Entry 5I3I (X-ray diffraction, 2.20 A resolution); this record covers chains A and B.

[Chain A (and B)]
Protein: Triosephosphate isomerase, glycosomal
From: Trypanosoma brucei brucei
Notes: EC 5.3.1.1; chain B of this document is another copy of the same molecule, construct and numbering; everything in this record applies to it too
Reference sequence: P04789 (TPIS_TRYBB); numbering as in UniProt (aligned over 1-250)
Amino-acid sequence (250 residues; row label = number of the first residue in the row):
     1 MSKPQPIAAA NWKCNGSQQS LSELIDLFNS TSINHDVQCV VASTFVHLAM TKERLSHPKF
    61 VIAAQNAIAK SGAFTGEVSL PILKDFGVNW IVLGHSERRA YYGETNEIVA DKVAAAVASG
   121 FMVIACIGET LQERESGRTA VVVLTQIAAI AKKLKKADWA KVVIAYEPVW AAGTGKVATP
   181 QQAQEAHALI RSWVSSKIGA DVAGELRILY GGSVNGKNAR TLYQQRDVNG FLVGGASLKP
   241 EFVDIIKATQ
Not modelled in the structure: 1
Construct notes: engineered mutation A172 (Ile in P04789)
Small-molecule neighbours: 2-phosphoglycolic acid (PGA): N11, K13, H95, E97, E167, A171, A172, G173, G212, S213, V214, L232, V233, G234, G235
Curated features (UniProtKB/Swiss-Prot):
  - active site: H95 (Electrophile), E167 (Proton acceptor)
  - binding site (substrate): N11, K13
What the authors report for this chain:
  - catalytic residues: K13, H95, E167 (citing earlier work)
  - binding site for 2-phosphoglycolic acid: E167
  - contacts within the chain: E167-L232
  - mutagenesis - I172A: decreased binding to 2-phosphoglycolic acid (citing earlier work)
  - mutagenesis - I172A: decreased catalytic activity on GAP (citing earlier work)
  - mutagenesis - I172A/L232A: decreased binding to 2-phosphoglycolic acid
  - mutagenesis - I172A/L232A: decreased catalytic activity
  - mutagenesis - I172A: decreased catalytic activity on phosphite dianion (citing earlier work)

[Chain A / chain B interface]
Residue-residue contacts (75; chain A residue first):
  N11(A) with T75(B), hydrogen bond
  K13(A) with G72(B); A73(B); T75(B)
  C14(A) with I68(B), hydrophobic; S71(B); G72(B), hydrogen bond (backbone-backbone); F74(B); E77(B), hydrogen bond (side chain-backbone); V78(B); S79(B), hydrogen bond (side chain-backbone); I82(B)
  N15(A) with G72(B), hydrogen bond (side chain-backbone); I82(B)
  G16(A) with I82(B)
  S17(A) with D85(B)
  Q18(A) with D85(B), hydrogen bond (backbone-side chain); F86(B)
  F45(A) with F45(B), hydrophobic; V46(B); G76(B)
  V46(A) with F45(B), hydrophobic; V78(B), hydrophobic; F86(B), hydrophobic
  H47(A) with I82(B)
  A49(A) with A49(B), hydrophobic
  Q65(A) with T75(B); G76(B), hydrogen bond (side chain-backbone)
  N66(A) with G76(B)
  I68(A) with C14(B), hydrophobic
  S71(A) with C14(B); N15(B)
  G72(A) with K13(B); C14(B), hydrogen bond (backbone-backbone); N15(B), hydrogen bond (backbone-side chain)
  A73(A) with K13(B); E97(B); Y101(B)
  F74(A) with C14(B); E97(B), hydrogen bond (backbone-side chain); Y101(B), hydrophobic; Y102(B)
  T75(A) with N11(B), hydrogen bond; K13(B); Q65(B); H95(B); E97(B), hydrogen bond (backbone-side chain); R98(B), hydrogen bond (backbone-side chain)
  G76(A) with F45(B); Q65(B), hydrogen bond (backbone-side chain); N66(B); R98(B)
  E77(A) with C14(B), hydrogen bond (backbone-side chain); R98(B), salt bridge; Y102(B)
  V78(A) with C14(B); V46(B), hydrophobic
  S79(A) with C14(B), hydrogen bond (backbone-side chain)
  I82(A) with C14(B); N15(B); G16(B); H47(B)
  D85(A) with S17(B); Q18(B), hydrogen bond (side chain-backbone)
  F86(A) with Q18(B); V46(B), hydrophobic
  H95(A) with T75(B), hydrogen bond
  E97(A) with A73(B); F74(B), hydrogen bond (side chain-backbone); T75(B), hydrogen bond (side chain-backbone)
  R98(A) with T75(B), hydrogen bond (side chain-backbone); E77(B), salt bridge
  Y101(A) with F74(B), hydrophobic
  Y102(A) with F74(B); E77(B)
Interface residues without a listed pair, chain A (36 interface residues in all): T44, L48, K52, K70, L83
Interface residues without a listed pair, chain B (36 interface residues in all): T44, L48, K52, K70, L83

[In short]
The chain A/chain B interface involves 36 residues from each chain, with 21 hydrogen bonds and 2 salt bridges.
Polar pairs include E77(A)-R98(B), N11(A)-T75(B) and C14(A)-E77(B). Bound to chain A: 2-phosphoglycolic acid.
The paper reports catalytic residues K13(A), H95(A) and E167(A); I172A and I172A/L232A of chain A reduce
binding to 2-phosphoglycolic acid.
Chain A and chain B are both Triosephosphate isomerase, glycosomal (Trypanosoma brucei brucei); the structure,
Structure-Function Studies on Role of Hydrophobic Clamping of a Basic Glutamate in Catalysis by
Triosephosphate Isomerase, was determined by X-ray diffraction, deposited together with 5I3F, 5I3G, 5I3H, 5I3J
and 5I3K.
